Entry 6M07 (X-ray diffraction, 2.64 A resolution); this record covers chain A.

[Chain A]
Molecule: Platelet-activating factor acetylhydrolase
Organism: Homo sapiens
Notes: EC 3.1.1.47
Reference sequence: Q13093 (PAFA_HUMAN); residues 54-422 here = UniProt positions 54-422
Chain sequence (369 residues; each row starts with the number of its first residue):
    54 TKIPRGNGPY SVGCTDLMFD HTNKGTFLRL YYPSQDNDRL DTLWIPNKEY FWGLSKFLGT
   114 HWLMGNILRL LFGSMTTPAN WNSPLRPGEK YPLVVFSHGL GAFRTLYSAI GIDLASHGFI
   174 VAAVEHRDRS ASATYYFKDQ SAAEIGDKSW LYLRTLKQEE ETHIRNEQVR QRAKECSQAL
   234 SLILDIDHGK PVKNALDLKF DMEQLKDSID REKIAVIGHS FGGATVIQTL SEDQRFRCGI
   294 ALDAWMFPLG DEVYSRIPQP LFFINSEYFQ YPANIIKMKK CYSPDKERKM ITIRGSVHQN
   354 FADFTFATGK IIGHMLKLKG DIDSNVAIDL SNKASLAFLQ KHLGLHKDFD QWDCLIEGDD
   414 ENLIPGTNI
Covalent attachments: compound BWO linked to Ser273
Ligand contacts: BWO ((2S)-2-[(E)-3-[2-(diethylamino)ethyl-[[4-[4-(trifluoromethyl)-2-[2,2,2-tris(fluoranyl)ethoxy]phenyl]phenyl]methyl]amino]-1-oxidanyl-3-oxidanylidene-prop-1-enyl]pyrrolidine-1-carboxylic acid): Leu107, Phe110, Leu111, Leu121, Phe125, Gly152, Leu153, Gly154, Ala155, Leu159, Phe274, Trp298, Phe322, His351, Gln352, Phe357, Leu369, Lys370, Leu371
Swiss-Prot annotation at these positions:
  - active site: Ser273 (Nucleophile), Asp296 (Charge relay system), His351 (Charge relay system)
  - natural variant: Arg92 (R92H: Retains the ability to associate with HDL particles), Ile198 (I198T: Retains the ability to associate with HDL particles), Val279 (V279F: In PAFAD), Gln281 (Q281R: In PAFAD), Val379 (V379A: Retains the ability to associate with HDL particles)
  - mutagenesis: Ser108 (S108A: Activity is higher than wild-type), His114 (H114A/Q/E: Impairs the association with LDL particles), Trp115 (W115A: Impairs the association with LDL particles), Leu116 (L116A: Reduces the association with LDL particles), Met117 (M117A: Reduces the association with LDL particles), Tyr205 (Y205A: Impairs the association with LDL particles), Ser273 (S273A: Loss of activity), Asp286 (D286A: Almost no activity; D286N: Diminishes activity), Asp296 (D296A: Loss of activity; D296N: Loss of activity), Asp304 (D304A: No change in activity), Asp338 (D338A: Activity is higher than wild-type), His351 (H351A: Loss of activity), 4 further mutagenesis entries in UniProt

[Overview]
Covalently linked compound BWO: at Ser273. From UniProt: 3 active-site residues and 16 mutagenesis sites.
Chain A is Platelet-activating factor acetylhydrolase (Homo sapiens); the structure, Crystal structure of
Lp-PLA2 in complex with a novel covalent inhibitor, was determined by X-ray diffraction, deposited together
with 6M08.
